Entry 2W5S (X-ray diffraction, 2.10 A resolution); this record covers chain A.

[Chain A]
Name: Processed glycerol phosphate lipoteichoic acid synthase
From: Staphylococcus aureus
Notes: fragment: extracellular domain, residues 218-641
UniProtKB: Q7A1I3 (LTAS_STAAW); residue numbers follow UniProt; this construct covers 218-641
Sequence (424 residues; each row starts with the number of its first residue):
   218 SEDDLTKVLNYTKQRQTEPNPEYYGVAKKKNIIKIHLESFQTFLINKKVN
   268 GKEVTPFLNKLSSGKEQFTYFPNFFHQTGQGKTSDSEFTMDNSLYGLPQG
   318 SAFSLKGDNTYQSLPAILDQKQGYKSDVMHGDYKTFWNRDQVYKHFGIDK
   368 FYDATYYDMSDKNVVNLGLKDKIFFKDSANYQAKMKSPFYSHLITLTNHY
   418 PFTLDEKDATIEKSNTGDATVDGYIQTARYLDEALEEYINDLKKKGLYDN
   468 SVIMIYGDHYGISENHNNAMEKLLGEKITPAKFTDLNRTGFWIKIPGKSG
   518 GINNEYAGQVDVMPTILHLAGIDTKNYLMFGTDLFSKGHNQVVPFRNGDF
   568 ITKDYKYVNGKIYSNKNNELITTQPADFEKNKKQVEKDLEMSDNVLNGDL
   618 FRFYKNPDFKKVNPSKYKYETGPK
Ion coordination: Mn2+: Glu255, Thr300, Asp475, His476 (together with (2R)-2,3-dihydroxypropyl phosphate)
Ligand contacts: (2R)-2,3-dihydroxypropyl phosphate (GP9): Glu255, Gly298, Lys299, Thr300, Ser301, His347, Asp349, Phe353, Trp354, Arg356, Leu384, Leu413, His416, Asp475, His476
UniProt features mapped onto this chain:
  - active site: Thr300
  - binding site (Mn(2+)): Glu255, Thr300, Asp475, His476
  - binding site (substrate): His416
What the authors report for this chain:
  - catalytic residues: His416 (proposed by the authors, not directly observed)
  - mutagenesis - E255A, T300A, T300V, H416A, D475A, H476A: abolished growth
  - mutagenesis - H409A: unchanged growth
  - mutagenesis - G298A, D349A, W354A, R356A: decreased catalytic activity
  - mutagenesis - H347A, D349A, W354A, R356A: decreased growth
  - mutagenesis - E255A, T300A, T300V, H347A, H416A, D475A, H476A: abolished catalytic activity
  - mutagenesis - H409A: unchanged catalytic activity

[In short]
Ligands of chain A: (2R)-2,3-dihydroxypropyl phosphate. Glu255, Thr300, Asp475 and His476 coordinate Mn2+.
From UniProt: active-site residue Thr300, 4 Mn2+-binding residues and substrate-binding residue His416. The
paper reports the catalytic residue His416; E255A, T300A and T300V, among others, abolish catalytic activity;
12 substitutions were tested in all.
Chain A is Processed glycerol phosphate lipoteichoic acid synthase (Staphylococcus aureus); the structure,
Structure-based mechanism of lipoteichoic acid synthesis by Staphylococcus aureus LtaS, was determined by
X-ray diffraction (same publication as 2W5Q, 2W5R and 2W5T).
